PDB entry 5ZY8 | X-ray diffraction, 2.90 A resolution | chains A and B of the 4 polymer chains in the assembly

== Chain A ==
Molecule: UPF0336 protein Rv0637
Source organism: Mycobacterium tuberculosis (strain ATCC 25618 / H37Rv)
UniProt: P9WFJ9 (Y637_MYCTU); residue numbers follow UniProt; this construct covers 1-158
Chain sequence (158 residues; each row starts with the number of its first residue):
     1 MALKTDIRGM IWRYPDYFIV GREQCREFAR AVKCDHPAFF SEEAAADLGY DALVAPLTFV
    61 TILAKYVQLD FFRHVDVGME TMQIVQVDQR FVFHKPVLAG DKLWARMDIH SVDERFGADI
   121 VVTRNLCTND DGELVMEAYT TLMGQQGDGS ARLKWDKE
Unresolved in the structure: 1-2, 80-82, 114-118, 144-158

== Chain B ==
Molecule: 3-hydroxyacyl-ACP dehydratase
Source organism: Mycobacterium tuberculosis (strain ATCC 25618 / H37Rv)
UniProt: L0T618 (L0T618_MYCTU); residue numbers follow UniProt; this construct covers 1-142
Chain sequence (142 residues; numbered 1 to 142; the number before each row is that of its first residue):
     1 MALREFSSVK VGDQLPEKTY PLTRQDLVNY AGVSGDLNPI HWDDEIAKVV GLDTAIAHGM
    61 LTMGIGGGYV TSWVGDPGAV TEYNVRFTAV VPVPNDGKGA ELVFNGRVKS VDPESKSVTI
   121 ALTATTGGKK IFGRAIASAK LA
Unresolved in the structure: 1

== Chain A / chain B interface ==
Contacting residue pairs - 58 pairs, chain A then chain B:
  Phe-28(A) / Tyr-30(B)
  Phe-28(A) / Val-33(B)  hydrophobic
  Ala-31(A) / Asn-29(B)
  Ala-31(A) / Leu-61(B)
  Val-32(A) / Tyr-30(B)  hydrophobic
  Val-32(A) / Leu-61(B)  hydrophobic
  Val-32(A) / Gly-64(B)
  Val-32(A) / Ile-65(B)
  Lys-33(A) / Tyr-20(B)
  Lys-33(A) / Pro-21(B)
  Lys-33(A) / Asp-26(B)  salt bridge
  Cys-34(A) / Gly-68(B)
  Asp-35(A) / Lys-18(B)  salt bridge
  Asp-35(A) / Ser-72(B)  hydrogen bond
  His-36(A) / Thr-71(B)
  His-36(A) / Gly-75(B)  hydrogen bond (side chain-backbone)
  His-36(A) / Asp-76(B)
  Phe-39(A) / Thr-71(B)
  Phe-39(A) / Pro-77(B)  hydrophobic
  Leu-48(A) / Ala-2(B)  hydrophobic
  Leu-48(A) / Gly-75(B)
  Leu-48(A) / Asp-76(B)
  Tyr-50(A) / Asp-76(B)  hydrogen bond
  Tyr-50(A) / Gly-78(B)
  Tyr-50(A) / Ala-79(B)
  Val-54(A) / Pro-77(B)  hydrophobic
  Leu-57(A) / Gly-67(B)
  Leu-57(A) / Thr-71(B)
  Leu-57(A) / Pro-77(B)
  Thr-58(A) / Met-60(B)
  Thr-58(A) / Met-63(B)
  Thr-58(A) / Gly-64(B)
  Thr-61(A) / Met-60(B)
  Lys-65(A) / Asp-36(B)  salt bridge
  Gln-86(A) / Met-60(B)
  Gln-86(A) / Phe-87(B)
  Val-87(A) / Arg-86(B)
  Val-87(A) / Phe-87(B)  hydrogen bond (backbone-backbone)
  Asp-88(A) / Asn-84(B)  hydrogen bond
  Asp-88(A) / Val-85(B)
  Asp-88(A) / Arg-86(B)  hydrogen bond (side chain-backbone)
  Asp-88(A) / Phe-87(B)
  Asp-88(A) / Arg-134(B)  salt bridge
  Gln-89(A) / Met-60(B)
  Gln-89(A) / Met-63(B)
  Gln-89(A) / Asn-84(B)  hydrogen bond (backbone-side chain)
  Gln-89(A) / Val-85(B)  hydrogen bond (backbone-backbone)
  Gln-89(A) / Phe-87(B)
  Arg-90(A) / Glu-82(B)  salt bridge
  Arg-90(A) / Tyr-83(B)
  Arg-90(A) / Asn-84(B)
  Phe-91(A) / Met-63(B)  hydrophobic
  Phe-91(A) / Glu-82(B)
  Phe-91(A) / Tyr-83(B)  hydrogen bond (backbone-backbone)
  Val-92(A) / Thr-81(B)
  Phe-93(A) / Val-80(B)
  Phe-93(A) / Thr-81(B)  hydrogen bond (backbone-backbone)
  Pro-96(A) / Gly-78(B)
Also at the interface, not in a pair above, chain A (26 interface residues in all): Ala-38, Ile-62
Also at the interface, not in a pair above, chain B (35 interface residues in all): Leu-3, Leu-22, Ser-34

== Summary ==
The interface between chain A and chain B involves 26 residues on one side and 35 on the other, with 10
hydrogen bonds and 5 salt bridges. Polar pairs include Lys-33(A)/Asp-26(B), Asp-35(A)/Lys-18(B) and
Lys-65(A)/Asp-36(B).
Here chain A is UPF0336 protein Rv0637 and chain B is 3-hydroxyacyl-ACP dehydratase, both from Mycobacterium
tuberculosis (strain ATCC 25618 / H37Rv). Entry 5ZY8 (Crystal structure of C terminal truncated HadBC
(3R-Hydroxyacyl-ACP Dehydratase) complex from Mycobacterium tuberculosis) was determined by X-ray diffraction.
